Entry 6YT9 (electron microscopy, 2.70 A resolution); this record covers chains 2 and s of the 15 polymer chains in the assembly.

== Chain 2 ==
Molecule: 16S ribosomal RNA
Organism: Acinetobacter baumannii
Sequence (1544 nucleotides; row label = number of the first residue in the row):
     1 UUUAACUGAA GAGUUUGAUC AUGGCUCAGA UUGAACGCUG GCGGCAGGCU UAACACAUGC
    61 AAGUCGAGCG GGGGAAGGUA GCUUGCUACC GGACCUAGCG GCGGACGGGU GAGUAAUGCU
   121 UAGGAAUCUG CCUAUUAGUG GGGGACAACA UCUCGAAAGG GAUGCUAAUA CCGCAUACGU
   181 CCUACGGGAG AAAGCAGGGG AUCUUCGGAC CUUGCGCUAA UAGAUGAGCC UAAGUCGGAU
   241 UAGCUAGUUG GUGGGGUAAA GGCCUACCAA GGCGACGAUC UGUAGCGGGU CUGAGAGGAU
   301 GAUCCGCCAC ACUGGGACUG AGACACGGCC CAGACUCCUA CGGGAGGCAG CAGUGGGGAA
   361 UAUUGGACAA UGGGGGGAAC CCUGAUCCAG CCAUGCCGCG UGUGUGAAGA AGGCCUUAUG
   421 GUUGUAAAGC ACUUUAAGCG AGGAGGAGGC UACUUUAGUU AAUACCUAGA GAUAGUGGAC
   481 GUUACUCGCA GAAUAAGCAC CGGCUAACUC UGUGCCAGCA GCCGCGGUAA UACAGAGGGU
   541 GCGAGCGUUA AUCGGAUUUA CUGGGCGUAA AGCGUGCGUA GGCGGCUUAU UAAGUCGGAU
   601 GUGAAAUCCC CGAGCUUAAC UUGGGAAUUG CAUUCGAUAC UGGUGAGCUA GAGUAUGGGA
   661 GAGGAUGGUA GAAUUCCAGG UGUAGCGGUG AAAUGCGUAG AGAUCUGGAG GAAUACCGAU
   721 GGCGAAGGCA GCCAUCUGGC CUAAUACUGA CGCUGAGGUA CGAAAGCAUG GGGAGCAAAC
   781 AGGAUUAGAU ACCCUGGUAG UCCAUGCCGU AAACGAUGUC UACUAGCCGU UGGGGCCUUU
   841 GAGGCUUUAG UGGCGCAGCU AACGCGAUAA GUAGACCGCC UGGGGAGUAC GGUCGCAAGA
   901 CUAAAACUCA AAUGAAUUGA CGGGGGCCCG CACAAGCGGU GGAGCAUGUG GUUUAAUUCG
   961 AUGCAACGCG AAGAACCUUA CCUGGCCUUG ACAUACUAGA AACUUUCCAG AGAUGGAUUG
  1021 GUGCCUUCGG GAAUCUAGAU ACAGGUGCUG CAUGGCUGUC GUCAGCUCGU GUCGUGAGAU
  1081 GUUGGGUUAA GUCCCGCAAC GAGCGCAACC CUUUUCCUUA CUUGCCAGCA UUUCGGAUGG
  1141 GAACUUUAAG GAUACUGCCA GUGACAAACU GGAGGAAGGC GGGGACGACG UCAAGUCAUC
  1201 AUGGCCCUUA CGGCCAGGGC UACACACGUG CUACAAUGGU CGGUACAAAG GGUUGCUACA
  1261 CAGCGAUGUG AUGCUAAUCU CAAAAAGCCG AUCGUAGUCC GGAUUGGAGU CUGCAACUCG
  1321 ACUCCAUGAA GUCGGAAUCG CUAGUAAUCG CGGAUCAGAA UGCCGCGGUG AAUACGUUCC
  1381 CGGGCCUUGU ACACACCGCC CGUCACACCA UGGGAGUUUG UUGCACCAGA AGUAGCUAGC
  1441 CUAACUGCAA AGAGGGCGGU UACCACGGUG UGGCCGAUGA CUGGGGUGAA GUCGUAACAA
  1501 GGUAGCCGUA GGGGAACCUG CGGCUGGAUC ACCUCCUUAA CGAA
Disordered / not traced: 1-2, 78-89, 200-209, 838-842, 924-1544
Ion coordination: Mg2+ site 1 near G23 (its only coordinating residue here); Mg2+ site 2: U64, G101 (shared with 1 residue of chain u); Mg2+ site 3 near U96 (its only coordinating residue here); Mg2+ site 4: A105, G327; Mg2+ site 5 near G111 (its only coordinating residue here); Mg2+ site 6: A112, G113, G285; Mg2+ site 7: G141, A193; Mg2+ site 8: A170, C171; Mg2+ site 9 near A191 (its only coordinating residue here); Mg2+ site 10: U252, G253, G254, U265; Mg2+ site 11 near U252 (its only coordinating residue here); Mg2+ site 12: G277, A278, U279; 21 more Mg2+ sites not listed

== Chain s ==
Molecule: 30S ribosomal protein S18
Organism: Acinetobacter baumannii
UniProt: D0C5Y9 (D0C5Y9_ACIB2); residues 1-75 here = UniProt positions 1-75
Chain sequence (75 residues; row label = number of the first residue in the row):
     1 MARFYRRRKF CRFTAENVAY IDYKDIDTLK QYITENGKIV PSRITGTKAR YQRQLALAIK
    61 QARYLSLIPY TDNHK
Disordered / not traced: 1-20, 74-75

== How chain 2 and chain s interact ==
Contacting residue pairs (33; chain 2 residue first):
  A660(2) - Arg50(s)  salt bridge to the phosphate
  A660(2) - Arg53(s)  hydrogen bond to the phosphate
  G661(2) - Arg53(s)  salt bridge to the phosphate
  U669(2) - Tyr64(s)  hydrogen bond to the sugar
  A670(2) - Tyr64(s)  sugar contact
  A670(2) - Tyr70(s)  hydrogen bond to the sugar
  G671(2) - Tyr70(s)  sugar contact
  A715(2) - Lys38(s)  base contact
  A715(2) - Arg63(s)  base contact
  A715(2) - Tyr70(s)  base contact
  C716(2) - Lys38(s)  sugar contact
  C716(2) - Ile39(s)  hydrogen bond to the sugar
  C716(2) - Lys60(s)  base contact
  C716(2) - Arg63(s)  hydrogen bond to the base
  C717(2) - Ile39(s)  sugar contact
  C717(2) - Pro41(s)  sugar contact
  C717(2) - Gln52(s)  hydrogen bond to the sugar
  C717(2) - Ala56(s)  sugar contact
  C717(2) - Lys60(s)  hydrogen bond to the base
  G718(2) - Pro41(s)  phosphate contact
  G718(2) - Ser42(s)  hydrogen bond to the phosphate
  G718(2) - Gln52(s)  phosphate contact
  G731(2) - Lys60(s)  sugar contact
  C732(2) - Leu57(s)  phosphate contact
  C732(2) - Lys60(s)  sugar contact
  C732(2) - Gln61(s)  phosphate contact
  C733(2) - Leu57(s)  phosphate contact
  C733(2) - Gln61(s)  hydrogen bond to the phosphate
  U831(2) - Ala49(s)  phosphate contact
  U831(2) - Arg53(s)  phosphate contact
  G832(2) - Arg50(s)  phosphate contact
  G832(2) - Arg53(s)  salt bridge to the phosphate
  G833(2) - Arg50(s)  phosphate contact
Also at the interface, not in a pair above, chain 2 (17 interface residues in all): A672, A719
Also at the interface, not in a pair above, chain s (18 interface residues in all): Val40, Arg43, Thr71

== Overview ==
The interface between chain 2 and chain s involves 17 residues on one side and 18 on the other; the contacts
include 9 hydrogen bonds and 3 salt bridges. Polar pairs include C716(2)-Arg63(s), C717(2)-Lys60(s) and
U669(2)-Tyr64(s). U64(2) and G101(2) coordinate Mg2+ site 2.
Here chain 2 is 16S ribosomal RNA and chain s is 30S ribosomal protein S18, both from Acinetobacter baumannii.
Entry 6YT9 (Acinetobacter baumannii ribosome-tigecycline complex - 30S subunit body) was determined by
electron microscopy together with 6YPU, 6YS5 and 6YTF from the same study.
